PDB entry 6HLQ | electron microscopy, 3.18 A resolution | chains A and B of the 15 polymer chains in the assembly

== Chain A ==
Name: DNA-directed RNA polymerase I subunit RPA190
Organism: Saccharomyces cerevisiae (strain ATCC 204508 / S288c)
Notes: EC 2.7.7.6
UniProt: P10964 (RPA1_YEAST); residue numbers follow UniProt; this construct covers 1-1664
Amino-acid sequence (1664 residues; numbered 1 to 1664; the number before each row is that of its first residue):
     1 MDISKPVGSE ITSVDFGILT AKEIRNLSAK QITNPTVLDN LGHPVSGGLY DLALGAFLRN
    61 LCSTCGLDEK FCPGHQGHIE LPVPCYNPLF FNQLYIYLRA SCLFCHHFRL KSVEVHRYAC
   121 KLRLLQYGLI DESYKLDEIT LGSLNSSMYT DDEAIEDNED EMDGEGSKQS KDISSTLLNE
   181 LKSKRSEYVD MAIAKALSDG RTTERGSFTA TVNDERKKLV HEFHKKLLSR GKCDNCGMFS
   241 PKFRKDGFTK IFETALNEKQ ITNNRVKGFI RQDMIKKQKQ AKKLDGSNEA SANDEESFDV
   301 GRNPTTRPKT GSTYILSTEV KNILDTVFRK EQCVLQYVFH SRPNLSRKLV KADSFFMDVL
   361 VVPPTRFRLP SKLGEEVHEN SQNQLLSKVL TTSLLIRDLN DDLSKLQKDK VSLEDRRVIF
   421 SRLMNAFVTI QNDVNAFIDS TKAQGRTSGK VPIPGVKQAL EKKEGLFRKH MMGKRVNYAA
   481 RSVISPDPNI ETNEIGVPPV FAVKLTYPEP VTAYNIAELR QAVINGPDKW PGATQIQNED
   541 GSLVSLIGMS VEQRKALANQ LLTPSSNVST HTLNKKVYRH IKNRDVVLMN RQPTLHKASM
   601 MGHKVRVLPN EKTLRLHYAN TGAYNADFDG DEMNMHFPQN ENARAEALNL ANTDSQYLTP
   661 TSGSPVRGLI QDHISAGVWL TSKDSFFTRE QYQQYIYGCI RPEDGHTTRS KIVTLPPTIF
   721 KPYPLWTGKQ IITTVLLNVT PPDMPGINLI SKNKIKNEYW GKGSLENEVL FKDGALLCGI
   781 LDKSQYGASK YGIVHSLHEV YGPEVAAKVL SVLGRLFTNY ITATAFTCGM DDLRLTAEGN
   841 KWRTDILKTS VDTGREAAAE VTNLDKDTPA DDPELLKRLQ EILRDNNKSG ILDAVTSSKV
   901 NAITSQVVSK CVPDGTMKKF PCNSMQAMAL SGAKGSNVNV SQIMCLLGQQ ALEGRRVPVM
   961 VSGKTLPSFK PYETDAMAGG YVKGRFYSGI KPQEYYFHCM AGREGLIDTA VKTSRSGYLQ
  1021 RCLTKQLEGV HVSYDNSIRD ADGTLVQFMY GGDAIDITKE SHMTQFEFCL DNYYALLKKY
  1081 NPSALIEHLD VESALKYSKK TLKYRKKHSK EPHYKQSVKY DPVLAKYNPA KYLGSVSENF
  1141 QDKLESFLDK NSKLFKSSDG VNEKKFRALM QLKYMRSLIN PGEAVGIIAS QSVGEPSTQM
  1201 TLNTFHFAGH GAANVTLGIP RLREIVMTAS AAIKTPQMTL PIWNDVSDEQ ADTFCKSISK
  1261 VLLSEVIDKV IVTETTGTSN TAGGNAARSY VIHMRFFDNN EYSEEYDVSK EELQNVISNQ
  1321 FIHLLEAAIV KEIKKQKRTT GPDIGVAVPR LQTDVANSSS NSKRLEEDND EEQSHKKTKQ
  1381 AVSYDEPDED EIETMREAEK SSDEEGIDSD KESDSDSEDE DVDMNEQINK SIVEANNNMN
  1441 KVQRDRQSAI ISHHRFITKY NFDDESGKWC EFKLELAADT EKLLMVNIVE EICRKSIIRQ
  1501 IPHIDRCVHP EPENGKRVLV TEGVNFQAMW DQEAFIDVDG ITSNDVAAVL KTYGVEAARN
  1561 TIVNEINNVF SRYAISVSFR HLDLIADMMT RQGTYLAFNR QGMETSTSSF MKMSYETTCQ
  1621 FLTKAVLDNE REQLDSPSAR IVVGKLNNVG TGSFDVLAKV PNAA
Disordered / not traced: 141-171, 269-311, 407-412, 446-450, 1154-1159, 1201-1213, 1278-1286, 1339-1432, 1664
Ion coordination: Zn2+ site 1: Cys62, Cys65, Cys72, His75; Zn2+ site 2: Cys102, Cys105, Cys233, Cys236; Mg2+: Asp627, Asp629 (shared with 1 residue of chain R)
Residues lining bound ligands: phosphomethylphosphonic acid guanylate ester (G2P): Arg591, Pro593, Asn625, Asp627, Lys934, Thr1009
Curated features (UniProtKB/Swiss-Prot):
  - region: Pro992 to Glu1004 (Bridging helix)
  - binding site (Zn(2+)): Cys62, Cys65, Cys72, His75, Cys102, Cys105, Cys233, Cys236
  - binding site (Mg(2+)): Asp627, Asp629, Asp631
  - modified residue (Phosphoserine): Ser889, Ser1636

== Chain B ==
Name: DNA-directed RNA polymerase I subunit RPA135
Organism: Saccharomyces cerevisiae (strain ATCC 204508 / S288c)
Notes: EC 2.7.7.6
UniProt: P22138 (RPA2_YEAST); numbering as in UniProt (aligned over 1-1203)
Amino-acid sequence (1203 residues; numbered 1 to 1203; the number before each row is that of its first residue):
     1 MSKVIKPPGQ ARTADFRTLE RESRFINPPK DKSAFPLLQE AVQPHIGSFN ALTEGPDGGL
    61 LNLGVKDIGE KVIFDGKPLN SEDEISNSGY LGNKLSVSVE QVSIAKPMSN DGVSSAVERK
   121 VYPSESRQRL TSYRGKLLLK LKWSVNNGEE NLFEVRDCGG LPVMLQSNRC HLNKMSPYEL
   181 VQHKEESDEI GGYFIVNGIE KLIRMLIVQR RNHPMAIIRP SFANRGASYS HYGIQIRSVR
   241 PDQTSQTNVL HYLNDGQVTF RFSWRKNEYL VPVVMILKAL CHTSDREIFD GIIGNDVKDS
   301 FLTDRLELLL RGFKKRYPHL QNRTQVLQYL GDKFRVVFQA SPDQSDLEVG QEVLDRIVLV
   361 HLGKDGSQDK FRMLLFMIRK LYSLVAGECS PDNPDATQHQ EVLLGGFLYG MILKEKIDEY
   421 LQNIIAQVRM DINRGMAINF KDKRYMSRVL MRVNENIGSK MQYFLSTGNL VSQSGLDLQQ
   481 VSGYTVVAEK INFYRFISHF RMVHRGSFFA QLKTTTVRKL LPESWGFLCP VHTPDGSPCG
   541 LLNHFAHKCR ISTQQSDVSR IPSILYSLGV APASHTFAAG PSLCCVQIDG KIIGWVSHEQ
   601 GKIIADTLRY WKVEGKTPGL PIDLEIGYVP PSTRGQYPGL YLFGGHSRML RPVRYLPLDK
   661 EDIVGPFEQV YMNIAVTPQE IQNNVHTHVE FTPTNILSIL ANLTPFSDFN QSPRNMYQCQ
   721 MGKQTMGTPG VALCHRSDNK LYRLQTGQTP IVKANLYDDY GMDNFPNGFN AVVAVISYTG
   781 YDMDDAMIIN KSADERGFGY GTMYKTEKVD LALNRNRGDP ITQHFGFGND EWPKEWLEKL
   841 DEDGLPYIGT YVEEGDPICA YFDDTLNKTK IKTYHSSEPA YIEEVNLIGD ESNKFQELQT
   901 VSIKYRIRRT PQIGDKFSSR HGQKGVCSRK WPTIDMPFSE TGIQPDIIIN PHAFPSRMTI
   961 GMFVESLAGK AGALHGIAQD STPWIFNEDD TPADYFGEQL AKAGYNYHGN EPMYSGATGE
  1021 ELRADIYVGV VYYQRLRHMV NDKFQVRSTG PVNSLTMQPV KGRKRHGGIR VGEMERDALI
  1081 GHGTSFLLQD RLLNSSDYTQ ASVCRECGSI LTTQQSVPRI GSISTVCCRR CSMRFEDAKK
  1141 LLTKSEDGEK IFIDDSQIWE DGQGNKFVGG NETTTVAIPF VLKYLDSELS AMGIRLRYNV
  1201 EPK
Disordered / not traced: 1-9, 79-88, 112-115, 1140-1152
Ion coordination: Zn2+: Cys1104, Cys1107, Cys1128
Residues lining bound ligands: phosphomethylphosphonic acid guanylate ester (G2P): Arg714, Tyr717, Asp785, Ser956, Arg957
Curated features (UniProtKB/Swiss-Prot):
  - zinc finger: Cys1104 to Cys1131 (C4-type)
  - modified residue: Ser2 (N-acetylserine), Ser81 (Phosphoserine), Ser1156 (Phosphoserine)
  - mutagenesis: Cys1104 (C1104A: No effect; when associated with A-1107; A-1128 and A-1131), Cys1107 (C1107A: Lethal. Abolishes recruitment of RPA1 to Pol I. No effect; when associated with A-1104; A-1128 and A-1131), Cys1127 (C1127R: Responsible of suppression of RPA190-5 and RPA190-1 mutations), Cys1128 (C1128A: No effect; when associated with A-1104; A-1107 and A-1131), Cys1131 (C1131A: No effect; when associated with A-1104; A-1107 and A-1128)
What the authors report for this chain:
  - contacts within the chain: Arg12-Asp990

== Chain A / chain B interface ==
Pairs across the interface (404):
  Met1(A) - Asn1094(B)  hydrogen bond (backbone-backbone)
  Met1(A) - Tyr1098(B)  hydrophobic
  Lys5(A) - Gln1100(B)  hydrogen bond (backbone-side chain)
  Pro6(A) - Gln1100(B)
  Val7(A) - Thr1175(B)
  Val7(A) - Val1176(B)  hydrophobic
  Val7(A) - Ala1177(B)
  Gly8(A) - Pro1202(B)
  Ser9(A) - Thr1174(B)  hydrogen bond
  Ser9(A) - Val1176(B)
  Ser9(A) - Pro1202(B)
  Glu10(A) - Val1200(B)
  Glu10(A) - Glu1201(B)  hydrogen bond (backbone-backbone)
  Ile11(A) - Val1176(B)  hydrophobic
  Ile11(A) - Ile1178(B)  hydrophobic
  Thr12(A) - Asn1199(B)  hydrogen bond (backbone-backbone)
  Thr12(A) - Glu1201(B)  hydrogen bond
  Ser13(A) - Arg1197(B)
  Ser13(A) - Asn1199(B)
  Val14(A) - Arg1197(B)
  Val14(A) - Tyr1198(B)  hydrophobic
  Asp15(A) - Arg1195(B)
  Asp15(A) - Leu1196(B)
  Asp15(A) - Arg1197(B)
  Phe16(A) - Arg1195(B)
  Phe16(A) - Leu1196(B)  hydrophobic
  Gly17(A) - Ile1194(B)
  Gly17(A) - Arg1195(B)  hydrogen bond (backbone-backbone)
  Ile18(A) - Gly1193(B)
  Leu19(A) - Arg1130(B)
  Leu19(A) - Ser1190(B)
  Leu19(A) - Gly1193(B)  hydrogen bond (backbone-backbone)
  Leu19(A) - Ile1194(B)
  Leu19(A) - Arg1195(B)
  Glu23(A) - Arg1195(B)  salt bridge
  Asn26(A) - Arg1129(B)
  Asn26(A) - Arg1130(B)  hydrogen bond (side chain-backbone)
  Asn26(A) - Ser1132(B)
  Leu27(A) - Thr1112(B)
  Leu27(A) - Arg1129(B)
  Leu27(A) - Arg1130(B)
  Ser28(A) - Arg1129(B)  hydrogen bond (backbone-side chain)
  Ala29(A) - Arg1129(B)
  Ser63(A) - Gly1162(B)
  Ser63(A) - Gln1163(B)  hydrogen bond (backbone-backbone)
  Thr64(A) - Gln1114(B)
  Thr64(A) - Val1117(B)
  Thr64(A) - Arg1129(B)
  Thr64(A) - Asp1161(B)
  Thr64(A) - Gly1162(B)  hydrogen bond (backbone-backbone)
  Cys65(A) - Gln1114(B)
  Cys65(A) - Gln1115(B)
  Cys65(A) - Val1117(B)
  Leu67(A) - Gln1115(B)
  His75(A) - Gln1114(B)
  Gln76(A) - Leu1111(B)
  Gln76(A) - Ser1190(B)
  Asn87(A) - Met1192(B)  hydrogen bond (side chain-backbone)
  Leu89(A) - Met1192(B)  hydrophobic
  Phe90(A) - Ile1194(B)  hydrophobic
  Val361(A) - Ser1190(B)
  Val361(A) - Ala1191(B)
  Pro363(A) - Ser1187(B)
  Pro364(A) - Ser1187(B)
  Arg366(A) - Met1057(B)
  Arg366(A) - Phe1180(B)
  Phe367(A) - Leu1055(B)
  Phe367(A) - Phe1180(B)  hydrophobic
  Phe367(A) - Lys1183(B)
  Phe367(A) - Tyr1184(B)  hydrophobic
  Phe367(A) - Ser1187(B)
  Glu375(A) - Leu813(B)
  Glu375(A) - Asn814(B)
  Val456(A) - Glu1188(B)
  Val456(A) - Met1192(B)
  Lys457(A) - Met1192(B)
  Ala459(A) - Glu1188(B)
  Leu460(A) - Leu1185(B)  hydrophobic
  Leu460(A) - Glu1188(B)
  Leu460(A) - Met1192(B)  hydrophobic
  Leu466(A) - Val1181(B)  hydrophobic
  Leu466(A) - Tyr1184(B)  hydrophobic
  Leu466(A) - Glu1188(B)
  Phe467(A) - Leu1185(B)  hydrophobic
  Arg468(A) - Arg1070(B)  hydrogen bond (backbone-side chain)
  Arg468(A) - Glu1073(B)  salt bridge
  Lys469(A) - Arg1070(B)
  His470(A) - Thr1056(B)
  His470(A) - Gln1058(B)  hydrogen bond (backbone-side chain)
  His470(A) - Val1181(B)
  Met471(A) - Leu1092(B)
  Met471(A) - Val1181(B)
  Met471(A) - Leu1185(B)  hydrophobic
  Met472(A) - Gly1072(B)
  Met472(A) - Glu1073(B)
  Met472(A) - Arg1076(B)
  Met472(A) - Leu1092(B)
  Gly473(A) - Arg1070(B)
  Gly473(A) - Val1071(B)
  Gly473(A) - Gly1072(B)
  Lys474(A) - Gln1058(B)
  Lys474(A) - Ile1069(B)
  Lys474(A) - Arg1070(B)
  Lys474(A) - Val1071(B)  hydrogen bond (backbone-backbone)
  Lys474(A) - Leu1092(B)  hydrogen bond (side chain-backbone)
  Lys474(A) - Ser1096(B)
  Lys474(A) - Asp1097(B)
  Arg475(A) - Pro1059(B)
  Arg475(A) - Lys1061(B)
  Arg475(A) - Gly1068(B)  hydrogen bond (side chain-backbone)
  Arg475(A) - Ile1069(B)
  Arg475(A) - Arg1070(B)
  Arg475(A) - Ser1096(B)
  Val476(A) - Arg1047(B)
  Val476(A) - Pro1059(B)
  Val476(A) - Gly1068(B)
  Val476(A) - Ile1069(B)  hydrogen bond (backbone-backbone)
  Val476(A) - Val1071(B)  hydrophobic
  Val476(A) - Arg1091(B)
  Val476(A) - Ser1095(B)
  Asn477(A) - Arg1047(B)  hydrogen bond
  Asn477(A) - Ser1048(B)
  Asn477(A) - Thr1049(B)
  Asn477(A) - Pro1059(B)
  Asn477(A) - Arg1091(B)  hydrogen bond (backbone-side chain)
  Asn477(A) - Ser1095(B)  hydrogen bond (backbone-backbone)
  Tyr478(A) - Arg1047(B)  hydrogen bond (backbone-backbone)
  Tyr478(A) - Ser1048(B)  hydrogen bond (backbone-backbone)
  Tyr478(A) - Thr1049(B)
  Tyr478(A) - Arg1091(B)
  Ala479(A) - Arg1047(B)  hydrogen bond (backbone-backbone)
  Ala479(A) - Ile1069(B)  hydrophobic
  Ala479(A) - Arg1091(B)
  Ala480(A) - Gln1045(B)
  Ala480(A) - Val1046(B)  hydrophobic
  Ala480(A) - Ile1069(B)
  Arg481(A) - Phe1044(B)
  Arg481(A) - Gln1045(B)  hydrogen bond (backbone-backbone)
  Arg481(A) - Ile1069(B)
  Ser482(A) - Phe1044(B)
  Val483(A) - Val1040(B)  hydrophobic
  Ile484(A) - Val926(B)
  Pro486(A) - Tyr781(B)
  Pro486(A) - Ala786(B)  hydrophobic
  Pro486(A) - Ser928(B)
  Asp487(A) - Tyr781(B)
  Pro488(A) - Gly780(B)
  Pro488(A) - Tyr781(B)
  Asn489(A) - Tyr781(B)
  Val500(A) - Phe1044(B)  hydrophobic
  Phe501(A) - Phe1044(B)  hydrophobic
  Phe501(A) - Gln1045(B)
  Phe501(A) - Val1046(B)  hydrophobic
  Lys504(A) - Val1046(B)
  Lys504(A) - Ser1048(B)
  Leu505(A) - Arg1047(B)
  Leu588(A) - Leu1079(B)  hydrophobic
  Leu588(A) - Leu1087(B)  hydrophobic
  Asn590(A) - Glu1075(B)
  Gln592(A) - Glu1075(B)  hydrogen bond
  Pro593(A) - Met1074(B)  hydrophobic
  Thr594(A) - Met1074(B)
  Thr594(A) - Glu1075(B)
  Thr594(A) - Ala1078(B)
  Lys597(A) - Ala1078(B)
  Lys597(A) - Gly1081(B)  hydrogen bond (side chain-backbone)
  Lys597(A) - His1082(B)  hydrogen bond (backbone-side chain)
  Met600(A) - Glu1075(B)
  Met600(A) - Leu1079(B)  hydrophobic
  Met600(A) - His1082(B)  hydrogen bond (backbone-side chain)
  Glu611(A) - Ile913(B)
  Lys612(A) - Val1040(B)
  Lys612(A) - Asn1041(B)  hydrogen bond
  Lys612(A) - Phe1044(B)
  Thr613(A) - Ile913(B)
  Arg615(A) - Ile913(B)
  Tyr618(A) - Gly780(B)  hydrogen bond (side chain-backbone)
  Tyr618(A) - Tyr781(B)  hydrogen bond (side chain-backbone)
  Tyr618(A) - Asp782(B)
  Tyr618(A) - Met783(B)
  Asp627(A) - Asp784(B)
  Asp627(A) - Asp785(B)
  Phe628(A) - Asp784(B)
  Phe628(A) - Asp785(B)
  Phe628(A) - Gly925(B)
  Phe628(A) - Val926(B)  hydrogen bond (backbone-backbone)
  Asp629(A) - Asp785(B)
  Asp629(A) - Lys916(B)
  Asp629(A) - Lys924(B)  salt bridge
  Gly630(A) - Val926(B)
  Glu632(A) - Lys1043(B)
  Asn634(A) - Ile1069(B)
  His636(A) - Ile1069(B)
  His636(A) - Val1071(B)
  His636(A) - Arg1091(B)
  Phe637(A) - Arg1091(B)  hydrogen bond (backbone-side chain)
  Pro638(A) - Asp1090(B)
  Gln639(A) - Asp1090(B)  hydrogen bond (backbone-side chain)
  Asn642(A) - Phe1086(B)
  Ala643(A) - Leu1087(B)
  Ala643(A) - Asp1090(B)
  Glu646(A) - Thr1084(B)  hydrogen bond
  Glu646(A) - Ser1085(B)
  Glu646(A) - Phe1086(B)  hydrogen bond (side chain-backbone)
  Glu646(A) - Leu1087(B)  hydrogen bond (side chain-backbone)
  Leu650(A) - His1082(B)
  Leu650(A) - Gly1083(B)
  Ala651(A) - His1082(B)
  Gln656(A) - His1082(B)  hydrogen bond
  Ile670(A) - Met783(B)  hydrophobic
  Ile670(A) - Asp784(B)
  Gln671(A) - Met783(B)
  Gln671(A) - Asp784(B)  hydrogen bond
  Gln671(A) - Asn950(B)
  Gln671(A) - His952(B)  hydrogen bond (backbone-side chain)
  Asp672(A) - Ser777(B)  hydrogen bond
  Asp672(A) - Asp782(B)
  Asp672(A) - Met783(B)
  Asp672(A) - Asn950(B)
  Asp672(A) - His952(B)  salt bridge
  His673(A) - Met783(B)
  Ser675(A) - His952(B)  hydrogen bond
  Trp679(A) - Arg1023(B)
  Thr818(A) - Thr779(B)
  Ile821(A) - Ser777(B)
  Ile821(A) - Tyr778(B)
  Thr822(A) - Tyr778(B)  hydrogen bond (backbone-side chain)
  Thr822(A) - Ser1015(B)
  Ala823(A) - Thr1018(B)
  Thr824(A) - Arg1023(B)
  Ala825(A) - Ile776(B)  hydrophobic
  Ala825(A) - Ser777(B)
  Ala825(A) - Leu1022(B)  hydrophobic
  Ala825(A) - Arg1023(B)  hydrogen bond (backbone-side chain)
  Phe826(A) - Ile776(B)
  Phe826(A) - Ser777(B)  hydrogen bond (backbone-backbone)
  Phe826(A) - Pro951(B)
  Phe826(A) - His952(B)
  Thr827(A) - Val775(B)
  Thr827(A) - Ile776(B)
  Thr827(A) - Asp1025(B)
  Thr827(A) - Ile1026(B)
  Cys828(A) - Val775(B)
  Cys828(A) - Pro951(B)
  Cys828(A) - Phe963(B)
  Cys828(A) - Tyr1027(B)
  Gly829(A) - Phe963(B)
  Gly829(A) - Tyr1027(B)
  Met830(A) - Ile960(B)  hydrophobic
  Met830(A) - Phe963(B)  hydrophobic
  Met830(A) - Ala993(B)  hydrophobic
  Met830(A) - Tyr1027(B)
  Asp831(A) - His1008(B)  salt bridge
  Asp831(A) - Asn1010(B)
  Leu833(A) - Ile960(B)  hydrophobic
  Leu833(A) - Phe963(B)  hydrophobic
  Arg834(A) - Ala993(B)  hydrogen bond (side chain-backbone)
  Arg834(A) - Asp994(B)  salt bridge
  Arg834(A) - Tyr1007(B)
  Arg834(A) - His1008(B)
  Arg843(A) - Glu988(B)  salt bridge
  Gln880(A) - Ser632(B)
  Gln880(A) - Thr633(B)
  Arg884(A) - Ser390(B)
  Arg884(A) - Ser632(B)
  Arg884(A) - Thr633(B)  hydrogen bond (side chain-backbone)
  Arg884(A) - Arg634(B)  hydrogen bond (side chain-backbone)
  Arg884(A) - Gly635(B)
  Met917(A) - His1008(B)
  Met925(A) - Pro955(B)  hydrophobic
  Met928(A) - Pro951(B)
  Met928(A) - His952(B)
  Met928(A) - Pro955(B)  hydrophobic
  Ala933(A) - His952(B)
  Lys934(A) - His952(B)
  Lys934(A) - Pro955(B)
  Lys934(A) - Ser956(B)
  Asn939(A) - Pro955(B)
  Asn939(A) - Ser956(B)
  Asn939(A) - Met958(B)
  Gln942(A) - Met958(B)
  Ile943(A) - Met958(B)  hydrophobic
  Ile943(A) - Ile960(B)  hydrophobic
  Pro958(A) - Pro522(B)
  Met960(A) - Pro522(B)
  Met960(A) - Glu523(B)
  Val961(A) - Gln636(B)
  Ser962(A) - Val670(B)
  Ser962(A) - Tyr671(B)
  Lys964(A) - Gln669(B)
  Lys964(A) - Val670(B)  hydrogen bond (side chain-backbone)
  Lys964(A) - Tyr671(B)
  Lys964(A) - Met672(B)
  Lys964(A) - Asn673(B)
  Thr965(A) - Pro522(B)
  Leu966(A) - Pro522(B)  hydrophobic
  Leu966(A) - Trp525(B)  hydrophobic
  Pro967(A) - Trp525(B)  hydrophobic
  Pro967(A) - Gln669(B)
  Pro967(A) - Met672(B)
  Pro967(A) - Asn673(B)
  Pro967(A) - Ile674(B)  hydrogen bond (backbone-backbone)
  Ser968(A) - Ile674(B)
  Ser968(A) - His686(B)  hydrogen bond (backbone-side chain)
  Phe969(A) - Asn673(B)
  Lys970(A) - Asn673(B)
  Lys970(A) - Gln682(B)  hydrogen bond
  Pro971(A) - Asn673(B)
  Arg985(A) - Glu988(B)  salt bridge
  Phe986(A) - Phe709(B)
  Phe986(A) - Asn710(B)
  Phe986(A) - Gln711(B)
  Phe986(A) - Met958(B)  hydrophobic
  Phe986(A) - Ile960(B)  hydrophobic
  Tyr987(A) - Thr991(B)
  Tyr987(A) - Ala993(B)
  Ser988(A) - Phe709(B)
  Ser988(A) - Asn987(B)
  Ser988(A) - Glu988(B)
  Gly989(A) - Asp708(B)
  Gly989(A) - Phe709(B)
  Ile990(A) - Asp708(B)  hydrogen bond (backbone-backbone)
  Ile990(A) - Trp984(B)  hydrogen bond (backbone-side chain)
  Lys991(A) - Trp984(B)
  Pro992(A) - Trp525(B)
  Pro992(A) - Val676(B)  hydrophobic
  Pro992(A) - Pro693(B)  hydrophobic
  Pro992(A) - Trp984(B)
  Gln993(A) - Val676(B)
  Gln993(A) - Glu680(B)  hydrogen bond
  Tyr995(A) - Val531(B)
  Tyr995(A) - Ser707(B)  hydrogen bond
  Tyr995(A) - Asn715(B)
  Tyr995(A) - Trp984(B)  hydrophobic
  Tyr996(A) - Leu520(B)
  Tyr996(A) - Leu521(B)  hydrogen bond (side chain-backbone)
  Tyr996(A) - Pro522(B)  hydrophobic
  Tyr996(A) - Ser524(B)
  Tyr996(A) - Trp525(B)  hydrophobic
  Tyr996(A) - Pro530(B)  hydrophobic
  His998(A) - Gln711(B)
  His998(A) - Ser712(B)  hydrogen bond (side chain-backbone)
  Cys999(A) - Leu520(B)
  Cys999(A) - Ser712(B)  hydrogen bond
  Cys999(A) - Met716(B)
  Met1000(A) - Leu520(B)
  Met1000(A) - Pro522(B)  hydrophobic
  Arg1003(A) - Arg518(B)
  Arg1003(A) - Lys519(B)
  Arg1003(A) - Leu520(B)
  Arg1003(A) - Cys529(B)
  Arg1003(A) - Pro530(B)  hydrogen bond (side chain-backbone)
  Arg1003(A) - Thr533(B)  hydrogen bond
  Arg1003(A) - Met716(B)
  Leu1006(A) - Asp535(B)
  Leu1006(A) - Met716(B)  hydrophobic
  Leu1006(A) - Tyr717(B)
  Ile1007(A) - Thr515(B)
  Ile1007(A) - Arg518(B)
  Ile1007(A) - Cys539(B)  hydrophobic
  Ala1010(A) - Gly536(B)
  Arg1021(A) - Glu1073(B)  salt bridge
  Thr1024(A) - Asp1077(B)
  Lys1025(A) - Arg1076(B)
  Glu1028(A) - Arg1076(B)  salt bridge
  Glu1028(A) - Ile1080(B)
  Ala1184(A) - Ile1080(B)
  Ala1184(A) - Gly1081(B)
  Ile1187(A) - Asp1077(B)
  Ile1187(A) - Ile1080(B)  hydrophobic
  Ile1187(A) - Gly1081(B)
  Ile1188(A) - Gly1081(B)
  Gln1191(A) - Asp1077(B)
  Gln1191(A) - Ala1078(B)
  Glu1481(A) - Lys315(B)  salt bridge
  Lys1482(A) - Asp304(B)  salt bridge
  Lys1482(A) - Glu307(B)
  Lys1482(A) - Leu308(B)
  Leu1484(A) - Arg305(B)
  Asn1487(A) - Arg305(B)  hydrogen bond
  Cys1619(A) - Met1192(B)  hydrophobic
  Leu1622(A) - Leu1189(B)  hydrophobic
  Val1626(A) - Ile1194(B)  hydrophobic
  Arg1631(A) - Asn1199(B)
  Ile1641(A) - Arg1076(B)
  Ile1641(A) - Leu1088(B)  hydrophobic
  Val1642(A) - Pro1179(B)
  Val1642(A) - Leu1182(B)
  Val1643(A) - Pro1179(B)
  Val1643(A) - Leu1182(B)  hydrophobic
  Gly1644(A) - Gln1089(B)
  Gly1644(A) - Pro1179(B)
  Leu1646(A) - Ser1085(B)
  Leu1646(A) - Phe1086(B)  hydrophobic
  Leu1646(A) - Gln1089(B)
  Asn1647(A) - Ser1085(B)  hydrogen bond (backbone-side chain)
  Asn1647(A) - Leu1088(B)
  Val1649(A) - Gly1083(B)
  Val1649(A) - Ser1085(B)
  Gly1650(A) - Gly1083(B)
  Thr1651(A) - Gly1083(B)  hydrogen bond (backbone-backbone)
  Thr1651(A) - Ser1085(B)
  Thr1651(A) - Phe1086(B)
  Gly1652(A) - Ser1085(B)
Interface residues without a listed pair, chain A (202 interface residues in all): Arg25, Ala53, Gly66, Pro73, Met357, Phe437, Ile438, Ser485, Leu595, Ala598, Thr621, Ala626, Asn640, Ala647, Gly935, Glu953, Gly1002, Gln1336, Pro1637, Lys1645
Interface residues without a listed pair, chain B (193 interface residues in all): Gln398, Gly540, Val685, Leu697, Pro713, Gln912, Gly914, Cys927, Lys930, Val964, Leu967, Ala1017, Gly1050, Asn1053, Ser1054, Leu1093, Arg1134

== Summary ==
Chain A and chain B form an interface of 202 and 193 residues respectively, with 66 hydrogen bonds and 12 salt
bridges. Among the polar pairs are Glu23(A)-Arg1195(B), Arg468(A)-Glu1073(B) and Asp629(A)-Lys924(B).
Phosphomethylphosphonic acid guanylate ester is bound between chain A and chain B. The paper reports contacts
within the chain involving Arg12(B) and Asp990(B).
Chain A is DNA-directed RNA polymerase I subunit RPA190 and chain B is DNA-directed RNA polymerase I subunit
RPA135, both from Saccharomyces cerevisiae (strain ATCC 204508 / S288c); the structure, Yeast RNA polymerase
I* elongation complex bound to nucleotide analog GMPCPP, was determined by electron microscopy together with
6HKO, 6HLR and 6HLS from the same study.
